1V03 - chain A; structure by X-ray diffraction, 2.00 A resolution.

[Chain A]
Name: Dhurrinase
From: Sorghum bicolor milo
Notes: EC 3.2.1.21
UniProtKB: Q41290 (Q41290); residues -50 to 514 here correspond to UniProt positions 1-565 (UniProt number = residue number + 51)
Amino-acid sequence (565 residues; row label = number of the first residue in the row; numbers below 1 keep their minus sign (Met-50 is residue -50)):
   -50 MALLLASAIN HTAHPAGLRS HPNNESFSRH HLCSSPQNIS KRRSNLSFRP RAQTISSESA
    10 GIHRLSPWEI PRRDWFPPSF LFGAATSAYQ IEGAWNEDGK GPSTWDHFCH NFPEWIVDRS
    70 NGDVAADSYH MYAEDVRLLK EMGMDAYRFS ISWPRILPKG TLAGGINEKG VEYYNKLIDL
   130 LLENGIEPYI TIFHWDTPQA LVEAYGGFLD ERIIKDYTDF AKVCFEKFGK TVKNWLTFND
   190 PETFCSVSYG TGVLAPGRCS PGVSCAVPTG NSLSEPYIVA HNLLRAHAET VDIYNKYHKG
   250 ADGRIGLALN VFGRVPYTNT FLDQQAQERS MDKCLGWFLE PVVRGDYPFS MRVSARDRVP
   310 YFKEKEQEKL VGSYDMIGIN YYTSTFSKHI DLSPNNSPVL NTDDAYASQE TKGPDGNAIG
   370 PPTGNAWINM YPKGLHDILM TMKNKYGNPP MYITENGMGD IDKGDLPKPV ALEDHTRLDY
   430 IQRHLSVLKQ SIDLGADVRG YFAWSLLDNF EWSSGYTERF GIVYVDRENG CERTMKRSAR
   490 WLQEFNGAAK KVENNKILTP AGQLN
Not modelled in the structure: -50 to 10, 498-514
Disulfide bonds: Cys208-Cys214
Differences from the reference sequence: conflict Glu152 (Asp203 in Q41290), Arg161 (Glu212 in Q41290), Ile162 (Asp213 in Q41290), Ile163 (Tyr214 in Q41290); engineered mutation Asp189 (Glu240 in Q41290)
Small-molecule neighbours:
  - beta-D-glucopyranose (BGC): Gln39, His143, Trp144, Asn188, Asp189, Tyr331, Trp376, Glu404, Trp453, Glu460, Trp461, Phe469
  - beta-D-glucopyranose / acetonitrile / phenol: Gln39, His143, Trp144, Asn188, Asp189, Thr192, Val196, Val202, Leu203, Asn259, Phe261, Tyr331, Trp376, Glu404, Trp453, Glu460, Trp461, Phe469
  - acetonitrile (CCN): Thr192, Asn259, Phe261, Tyr331, Trp376
  - phenol (IPH): Trp144, Thr192, Val196, Val202, Leu203, Trp376, Glu460, Trp461

[Overview]
Bound to chain A: beta-D-glucopyranose, acetonitrile, phenol and beta-D-glucopyranose / acetonitrile / phenol.
Chain A is Dhurrinase (Sorghum bicolor milo); the structure, Crystal structure of the Sorghum bicolor
dhurrinase 1, was determined by X-ray diffraction (same publication as 1V02 and 1V08).
